3TFI - chains A and B; structure by X-ray diffraction, 1.60 A resolution.

[Chain A (and B)]
Name: GcvT-like Aminomethyltransferase protein
Organism: Candidatus Pelagibacter ubique
Notes: EC 2.1.2.10; chain B of this document is another copy of the same molecule, construct and numbering; everything in this record applies to it too
Reference sequence: Q4FP21 (Q4FP21_PELUB); residues 1-369 here = UniProt positions 1-369
Sequence (369 residues; each row starts with the number of its first residue):
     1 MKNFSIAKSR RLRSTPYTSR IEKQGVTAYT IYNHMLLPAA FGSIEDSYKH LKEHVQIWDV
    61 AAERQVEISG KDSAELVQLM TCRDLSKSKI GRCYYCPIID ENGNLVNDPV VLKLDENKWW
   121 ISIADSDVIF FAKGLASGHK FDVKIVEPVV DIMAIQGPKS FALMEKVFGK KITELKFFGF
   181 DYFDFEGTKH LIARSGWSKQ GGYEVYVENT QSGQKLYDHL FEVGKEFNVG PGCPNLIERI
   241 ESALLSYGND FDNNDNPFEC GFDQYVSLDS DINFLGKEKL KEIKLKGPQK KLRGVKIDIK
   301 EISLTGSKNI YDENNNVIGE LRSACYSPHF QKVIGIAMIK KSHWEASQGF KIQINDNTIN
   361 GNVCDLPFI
Ion coordination: Na+: L36, D59
Residues lining bound ligands: DQY (3-(dimethyl-lambda~4~-sulfanyl)propanoic acid): Y32, L37, V60, E63, W197, P234, S246, N249

[Interface between chain A and chain B]
Pairs across the interface (105):
  N3(A) - S5(B)
  F4(A) - S5(B)
  F4(A) - I6(B)  hydrogen bond (backbone-backbone)
  F4(A) - E22(B)
  F4(A) - V26(B)
  F4(A) - T27(B)
  F4(A) - Y29(B)  hydrophobic
  S5(A) - N3(B)
  S5(A) - F4(B)
  S5(A) - T27(B)  hydrogen bond (backbone-backbone)
  S5(A) - A28(B)
  S5(A) - Y29(B)  hydrogen bond (backbone-backbone)
  I6(A) - F4(B)  hydrogen bond (backbone-backbone)
  I6(A) - Y29(B)
  A7(A) - Y29(B)  hydrogen bond (backbone-backbone)
  A7(A) - A39(B)  hydrophobic
  K8(A) - T305(B)
  S9(A) - N249(B)
  S9(A) - T305(B)
  R10(A) - G248(B)  hydrogen bond (side chain-backbone)
  R10(A) - N249(B)  hydrogen bond (side chain-backbone)
  R10(A) - D252(B)  salt bridge
  R10(A) - T305(B)
  R10(A) - G306(B)
  R10(A) - S307(B)  hydrogen bond
  R10(A) - E320(B)  salt bridge
  R10(A) - R322(B)
  R11(A) - T30(B)  hydrogen bond
  R11(A) - I31(B)  hydrogen bond (side chain-backbone)
  R11(A) - Y32(B)
  R11(A) - D125(B)  salt bridge
  R11(A) - Y247(B)
  R11(A) - G248(B)
  R11(A) - N249(B)  hydrogen bond (backbone-side chain)
  L12(A) - T30(B)
  L12(A) - I31(B)
  E22(A) - M1(B)
  E22(A) - F4(B)
  K23(A) - M1(B)
  V26(A) - F4(B)
  T27(A) - S5(B)  hydrogen bond (backbone-backbone)
  A28(A) - S5(B)
  Y29(A) - F4(B)  hydrophobic
  Y29(A) - S5(B)  hydrogen bond (backbone-backbone)
  Y29(A) - I6(B)
  Y29(A) - A7(B)  hydrogen bond (backbone-backbone)
  T30(A) - R11(B)  hydrogen bond
  T30(A) - L12(B)
  I31(A) - R11(B)  hydrogen bond (backbone-side chain)
  I31(A) - L12(B)
  I31(A) - I31(B)  hydrophobic
  Y32(A) - R11(B)
  H34(A) - D125(B)  salt bridge
  A39(A) - A7(B)  hydrophobic
  D100(A) - K133(B)  salt bridge
  E101(A) - K133(B)  salt bridge
  E101(A) - S137(B)  hydrogen bond
  N102(A) - K133(B)
  V106(A) - F130(B)  hydrophobic
  D125(A) - R11(B)  salt bridge
  D125(A) - H34(B)  salt bridge
  S126(A) - D127(B)
  D127(A) - S126(B)
  D127(A) - D127(B)  hydrogen bond (backbone-side chain)
  F130(A) - V106(B)  hydrophobic
  F130(A) - S126(B)
  F130(A) - F130(B)
  F130(A) - F131(B)
  F130(A) - Y247(B)
  F130(A) - N253(B)
  F131(A) - F130(B)
  K133(A) - D100(B)  salt bridge
  K133(A) - E101(B)  salt bridge
  K133(A) - N102(B)
  K133(A) - N253(B)
  G134(A) - F131(B)
  G134(A) - G134(B)
  G134(A) - L135(B)  hydrogen bond (backbone-backbone)
  L135(A) - G134(B)
  L135(A) - S137(B)
  S137(A) - L135(B)
  S137(A) - L275(B)
  G138(A) - G138(B)
  G138(A) - H139(B)
  H139(A) - S137(B)
  H139(A) - G138(B)
  Y247(A) - R11(B)
  G248(A) - R10(B)  hydrogen bond (backbone-side chain)
  G248(A) - R11(B)
  N249(A) - S9(B)
  N249(A) - R10(B)  hydrogen bond (backbone-side chain)
  N249(A) - R11(B)  hydrogen bond (side chain-backbone)
  D252(A) - R10(B)  salt bridge
  N253(A) - F130(B)
  N253(A) - K133(B)
  L275(A) - S137(B)
  L304(A) - K8(B)
  L304(A) - S9(B)
  T305(A) - K8(B)
  T305(A) - S9(B)
  T305(A) - R10(B)
  G306(A) - R10(B)
  S307(A) - R10(B)  hydrogen bond
  E320(A) - R10(B)  salt bridge
  R322(A) - R10(B)
Also at the interface, not in a pair above, chain A (52 interface residues in all): M1, S14, I145, S246
Also at the interface, not in a pair above, chain B (52 interface residues in all): S14, A136, I145, S246, L304

[Summary]
Chain A and chain B each contribute 52 residues to their interface; the contacts include 23 hydrogen bonds and
12 salt bridges. Among the polar pairs are R10(A)-D252(B), R10(A)-E320(B) and R11(A)-D125(B). Chain A binds
compound DQY. L36(A) and D59(A) coordinate Na+.
Both chains are GcvT-like Aminomethyltransferase protein (Candidatus Pelagibacter ubique). Entry 3TFI
(DMSP-dependent demethylase from P. ubique - with substrate DMSP) was determined by X-ray diffraction,
deposited together with 3TFH and 3TFJ.
